PDB entry 6ESQ | X-ray diffraction, 2.95 A resolution | chains B and E of the 12 polymer chains in the assembly

== Chain B ==
Protein: acetoacetyl-CoA thiolase
Organism: Methanothermococcus thermolithotrophicus
Notes: EC 2.3.1.9; engineered mutation(s): wild-type
Sequence (392 residues; each row starts with the number of its first residue):
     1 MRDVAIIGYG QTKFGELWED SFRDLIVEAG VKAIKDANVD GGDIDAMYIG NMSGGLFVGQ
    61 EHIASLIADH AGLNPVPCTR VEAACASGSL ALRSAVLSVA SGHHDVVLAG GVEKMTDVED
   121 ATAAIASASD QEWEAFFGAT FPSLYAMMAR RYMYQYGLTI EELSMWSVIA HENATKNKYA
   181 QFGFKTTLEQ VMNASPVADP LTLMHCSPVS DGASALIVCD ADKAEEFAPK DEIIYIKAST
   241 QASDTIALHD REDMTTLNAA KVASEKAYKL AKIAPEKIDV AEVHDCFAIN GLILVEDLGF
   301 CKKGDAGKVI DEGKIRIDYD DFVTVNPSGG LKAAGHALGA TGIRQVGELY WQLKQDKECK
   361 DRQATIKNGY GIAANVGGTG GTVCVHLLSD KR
Bound ions: K+ site 1 near D3 (its only coordinating residue here); K+ site 2: D36 (shared with 1 residue of chain D)
Ligand contacts: coenzyme A (COA): P142, F182, F184, V197, L203, M204, C206, S207, P208, V209, K332
What the authors report for this chain:
  - catalytic residues: C85

== Chain E ==
Protein: Pfam DUF35
Organism: Methanothermococcus thermolithotrophicus
Notes: engineered mutation(s): wild-type
Sequence (130 residues; row label = number of the first residue in the row):
     1 MVVRSWRHMK ERYNLIGTRC KTCGKVYFPS RTVCPDCRRK GELEEFQLSG KGKIYTYSIV
    61 YAPPKEFNKL TPYVIAIVEL EEGPKVTAQV DCDINKISIG IPVEAAFRRI KEDGKDGIIS
   121 YGYKFVPITE
Not modelled in the structure: 1, 129-130
Bound ions: Zn2+: C20, C23, C34, C37

== How chain B and chain E interact ==
Pairs across the interface - 17 pairs, chain B then chain E:
  D20(B) with R7(E), hydrogen bond (backbone-side chain)
  D24(B) with T32(E)
  V27(B) with V33(E), hydrophobic
  I34(B) with R39(E)
  G42(B) with R38(E)
  F57(B) with R4(E)
  V58(B) with R4(E)
  D69(B) with R31(E), salt bridge
  H70(B) with R31(E)
  A71(B) with V33(E)
  G72(B) with R38(E)
  K114(B) with R7(E)
  T116(B) with V3(E)
  D117(B) with V2(E); V3(E); R4(E); R7(E), salt bridge
Interface residues without a listed pair, chain B (18 interface residues in all): E19, S21, G41, L73
Interface residues without a listed pair, chain E (11 interface residues in all): W6, P35

== Summary ==
18 residues of chain B face 11 of chain E across their interface; the contacts include 1 hydrogen bond and 2
salt bridges. Among the polar pairs are D69(B)-R31(E), D117(B)-R7(E) and D20(B)-R7(E). Bound to chain B:
coenzyme A. C20(E), C23(E), C34(E) and C37(E) coordinate Zn2+. The paper reports the catalytic residue C85(B).
Here chain B is acetoacetyl-CoA thiolase and chain E is Pfam DUF35, both from Methanothermococcus
thermolithotrophicus. Entry 6ESQ (Structure of the acetoacetyl-CoA thiolase/HMG-CoA synthase complex from
Methanothermococcus thermolithotrophicus soaked with acetyl-CoA) was determined by X-ray diffraction (same
publication as 6ET9).
